Entry 6E0N (X-ray diffraction, 1.50 A resolution); this record covers chain A.

[Chain A]
Molecule: cGAS/DncV-like nucleotidyltransferase in E. coli homolog
From: Elizabethkingia meningoseptica ATCC 13253
Chain sequence (292 residues; numbered 1 to 292; the number before each row is that of its first residue):
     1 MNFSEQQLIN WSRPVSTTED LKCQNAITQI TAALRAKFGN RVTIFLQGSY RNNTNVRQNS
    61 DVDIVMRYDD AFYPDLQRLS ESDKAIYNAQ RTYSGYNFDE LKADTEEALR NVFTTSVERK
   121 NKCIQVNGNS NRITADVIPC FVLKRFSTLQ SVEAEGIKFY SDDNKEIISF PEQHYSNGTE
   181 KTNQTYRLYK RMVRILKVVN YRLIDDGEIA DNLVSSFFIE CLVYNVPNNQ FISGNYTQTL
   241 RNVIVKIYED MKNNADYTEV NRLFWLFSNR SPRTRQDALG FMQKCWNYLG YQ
Disordered / not traced: 1, 77-95, 292
Bound ions: Mg2+: Asp63 (together with GTP)
Small-molecule neighbours:
  - AMP-CPP (APC; diphosphomethylphosphonic acid adenosyl ester): Gln47, Asp63, Lys120, Asn121, Lys122, Cys123, Asp136, Ile138, Phe159, Ile167, Ile168, Ser169
  - GTP (guanosine-5'-triphosphate), molecule 1: Pro14, Asn53, Arg187, Arg191, Arg194
  - GTP, molecule 2: Gln47, Gly48, Ser49, Asn52, Thr54, Asn55, Asp63, Ile168, Ser169, His174, Lys197, Tyr201, Ser216, Phe217, Glu220, Glu259

[In short]
Ligands of chain A: AMP-CPP and GTP.
Chain A is cGAS/DncV-like nucleotidyltransferase in E. coli homolog (Elizabethkingia meningoseptica ATCC
13253); the structure, Structure of Elizabethkingia meningoseptica CdnE cyclic dinucleotide synthase with GTP
and Apcpp, was determined by X-ray diffraction, deposited together with 6E0K, 6E0L, 6E0M, 6E0O and 6M7K.
